Entry 9M2F (electron microscopy, 2.93 A resolution); this record covers chains L and R of the 6 polymer chains in the assembly.

== Chain L ==
Protein: neuropeptide FF
Amino-acid sequence (8 residues; numbered 2 to 9; the number before each row is that of its first residue):
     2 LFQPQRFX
Modified / non-standard residues: NH2 (amino group) at position 9

== Chain R ==
Protein: Neuropeptide FF receptor 1, Lgbit
Organism: Homo sapiens
UniProt: Q9GZQ6 (NPFF1_HUMAN); residues 1-363 carry their UniProt numbers (363 of 520 residues fall inside the UniProt entry; the rest is not from it)
Amino-acid sequence (536 residues; numbered 1 to 536; the number before each row is that of its first residue):
     1 MEGEPSQPPN SSWPLSQNGT NTEATPATNL TFSSYYQHTS PVAAMFIVAY ALIFLLCMVG
    61 NTLVCFIVLK NRHMHTVTNM FILNLAVSDL LVGIFCMPTT LVDNLITGWP FDNATCKMSG
   121 LVQGMSVSAS VFTLVAIAVE RFRCIVHPFR EKLTLRKALV TIAVIWALAL LIMCPSAVTL
   181 TVTREEHHFM VDARNRSYPL YSCWEAWPEK GMRRVYTTVL FSHIYLAPLA LIVVMYARIA
   241 RKLCQAPGPA PGGEEAADPR ASRRRARVVH MLVMVALFFT LSWLPLWALL LLIDYGQLSA
   301 PQLHLVTVYA FPFAHWLAFF NSSANPIIYG YFNENFRRGF QAAFRARLCP RPSGSHKEAY
   361 SERGSSGGGG SGGGGSSGVF TLEDFVGDWE QTAAYNLDQV LEQGGVSSLL QNLAVSVTPI
   421 QRIVRSGENA LKIDIHVIIP YEGLSADQMA QIEEVFKVVY PVDDHHFKVI LPYGTLVIDG
   481 VTPNMLNYFG RPYEGIAVFD GKKITVTGTL WNGNKIIDER LITPDGSMLF RVTINS
Unresolved in the structure: 1-29, 246-263, 340-536
Sequence notes: linker (364-379)
Disulfides: Cys116-Cys203

== Chain L / chain R interface ==
Pairs across the interface (12):
  Leu2(L) - His188(R)
  Phe3(L) - Thr107(R)
  Gln4(L) - Gln37(R)  hydrogen bond
  Gln4(L) - Asn104(R)
  Gln4(L) - Thr107(R)
  Pro5(L) - Phe311(R)
  Gln6(L) - Phe311(R)
  Gln6(L) - His315(R)
  Phe8(L) - Gly120(R)
  Phe8(L) - Gln123(R)  hydrogen bond (backbone-side chain)
  Phe8(L) - Gly124(R)
  NH2_9(L) - His315(R)  hydrogen bond (backbone-side chain)
Other interface residues (no listed pair), chain L (8 interface residues in all): Arg7
Other interface residues (no listed pair), chain R (14 interface residues in all): Asp103, Glu185, Ser202, Cys203, Leu290

== Overview ==
8 residues of chain L face 14 of chain R across their interface; the contacts include 3 hydrogen bonds. Polar
pairs include Gln4(L)-Gln37(R), Phe8(L)-Gln123(R) and NH2_9(L)-His315(R).
Here chain L is neuropeptide FF and chain R is Neuropeptide FF receptor 1, Lgbit (Homo sapiens). Entry 9M2F
(Structure of neuropeptide FF receptor 1 complex with NPFF) was determined by electron microscopy together
with 9M0R and 9M54 from the same study.
